3F9O - chain A; structure by X-ray diffraction, 2.03 A resolution.

[Chain A]
Molecule: Beta-lactamase
Source organism: Aeromonas hydrophila
Notes: EC 3.5.2.6
Reference sequence: P26918 (BLAB_AERHY); the author numbering skips numbers that UniProt does not, so the offset changes along the chain: 41-60 = UniProt 28-47; 67-100 = UniProt 48-81; 102-106 = UniProt 82-86; 108-131 = UniProt 87-110; 5 more segments
Amino-acid sequence (227 residues; each row starts with the number of its first residue; note: 40 numbers in that range are skipped by the numbering (no residue carries them; nothing is unmodelled there)):
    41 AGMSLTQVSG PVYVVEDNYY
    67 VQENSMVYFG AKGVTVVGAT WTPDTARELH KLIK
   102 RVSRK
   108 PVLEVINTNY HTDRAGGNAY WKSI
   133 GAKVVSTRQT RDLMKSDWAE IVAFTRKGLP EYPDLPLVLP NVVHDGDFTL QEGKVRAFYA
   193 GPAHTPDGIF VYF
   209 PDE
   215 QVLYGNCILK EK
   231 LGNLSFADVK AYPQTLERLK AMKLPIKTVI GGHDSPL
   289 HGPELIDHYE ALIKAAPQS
Not modelled in the structure: 307
Ion coordination: Zn2+ site 1: H118, H196 (together with sulfate ion); Zn2+ site 2: D120, C221, H263 (together with sulfate ion); Zn2+ site 3 near H289 (its only coordinating residue here)
Ligand contacts:
  - carbonate ion (CO3), molecule 1: R158, P165, D166
  - carbonate ion (CO3), molecule 2: L249, K250, M252, K253, L254, I256, I294
Curated features (UniProtKB/Swiss-Prot):
  - binding site (Zn(2+)): D120, C221, H263
  - binding site (substrate): T157, H196, K224, N233
What the authors report for this chain:
  - Zn2+ coordination: H118, D120, H196, C221, H263, H289
  - conformationally variable residues (loop rearrangement, order/disorder transition, side-chain flip): H196, G232 to F236
  - catalytic residues: H118, H196 (citing earlier work)
  - mutagenesis - H118A, H196A: decreased catalytic activity (citing earlier work)
  - mutagenesis - N233A: decreased catalytic activity on imipenem
  - mutagenesis - N233A: increased catalytic activity on cephalosporins
  - mutagenesis - N233A (11 +/- 2 uM): increased binding to the second zinc ion

[Overview]
Bound to chain A: carbonate ion. D120, C221 and H263 coordinate Zn2+ site 2. The Zn2+ site 1 is built by H118
and H196. UniProt lists 3 Zn2+-binding residues and 4 substrate-binding residues. From the paper: catalytic
residues H118 and H196; H118A and H196A reduce catalytic activity.
Chain A is Beta-lactamase (Aeromonas hydrophila); the structure, Crystal Structure of the Di-Zinc
Carbapenemase CphA from Aeromonas Hydrophila, was determined by X-ray diffraction, deposited together with
3FAI.
